Entry 7UM7 (electron microscopy, 2.75 A resolution); this record covers chains C and E of the 5 polymer chains in the assembly.

Chain C:
Name: Guanine nucleotide-binding protein G(I)/G(S)/G(T) subunit beta-1
From: Homo sapiens
Reference sequence: P62873 (GBB1_HUMAN); residues 2-340 here = UniProt positions 2-340
Amino-acid sequence (339 residues; each row starts with the number of its first residue):
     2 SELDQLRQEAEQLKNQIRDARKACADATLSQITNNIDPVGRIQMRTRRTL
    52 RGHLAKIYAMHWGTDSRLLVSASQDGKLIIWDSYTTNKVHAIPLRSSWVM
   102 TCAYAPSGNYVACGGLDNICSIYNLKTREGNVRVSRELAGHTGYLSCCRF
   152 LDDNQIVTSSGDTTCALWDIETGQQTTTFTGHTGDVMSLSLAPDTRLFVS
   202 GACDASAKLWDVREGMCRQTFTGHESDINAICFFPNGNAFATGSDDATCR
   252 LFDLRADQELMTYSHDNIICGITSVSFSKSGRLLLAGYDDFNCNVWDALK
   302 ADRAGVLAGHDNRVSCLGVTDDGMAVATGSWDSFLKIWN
Unresolved in the structure: 2
UniProt features mapped onto this chain:
  - modified residue: Ser2 (N-acetylserine), His266 (Phosphohistidine)
  - natural variant: Leu30 (L30F: In MRD42; uncertain significance), Arg52 (R52G: In MRD42), Gly64 (G64V: In MRD42), Asp76 (D76E: In MRD42; D76G: In MRD42), Gly77 (G77S: In MRD42), Lys78 (K78R: In MRD42), Ile80 (I80N: In MRD42; I80T: In MRD42), His91 (H91R: In MRD42; uncertain significance), Ala92 (A92T: In MRD42), Pro94 (P94S: In MRD42), Leu95 (L95P: In MRD42), Arg96 (R96L: In MRD42), 5 further natural variant entries in UniProt

Chain E:
Name: Single-chain variable fragment scFv16
From: Mus musculus
Notes: antibody fragment or engineered binder
Amino-acid sequence (251 residues; numbered 1 to 239 plus 15 insertion-coded residues; 3 numbers in that range are skipped by the numbering (no residue carries them; nothing is unmodelled there); the number before each row is that of its first residue; a row labelled like 120A-120O holds insertion residues (120A, then the next letters in order)):
     1 DVQLVESGGGLVQPGGSRKLSCSASGFAFSSFGMHWVRQAPEKGLEWVAY
    51 ISSGSGTIYYADTVKGRFTISRDDPKNTLFLQMTSLRSEDTAMYYCVRSI
   101 YYYGSSPFDFWGQGTTLTVS
120A-120O SGGGGSGGGGSGGGG
   124 SDIVMTQATSSVPVTPGESVSISCRSSKSLLHSNGNTYLYWFLQRPGQSP
   174 QLLIYRMSNLASGVPDRFSGSGSGTAFTLTISRLEAEDVGVYYCMQHLEY
   224 PLTFGAGTKLELKAAA
Unresolved in the structure: 1, 120A-120O, 138, 236-239
Disulfide bonds: Cys147-Cys217

How chain C and chain E interact:
Contacting residue pairs - 6 pairs, chain C then chain E:
  Arg68(C) - Tyr103(E)
  Leu69(C) - Tyr103(E)  hydrophobic
  Val90(C) - Tyr102(E)  hydrophobic
  Glu130(C) - Gly26(E)
  Glu130(C) - Phe27(E)
  Glu130(C) - Ala28(E)  hydrogen bond (backbone-backbone)
Other interface residues (no listed pair), chain C (8 interface residues in all): Asp66, His91, Arg129, Gly131
Other interface residues (no listed pair), chain E (7 interface residues in all): Val2, Phe32

Summary:
8 residues of chain C and 7 residues of chain E are in contact; the contacts include 1 hydrogen bond. The
hydrogen-bonded pair Glu130(C)-Ala28(E) is a backbone contact.
Here chain C is Guanine nucleotide-binding protein G(I)/G(S)/G(T) subunit beta-1 (Homo sapiens) and chain E is
Single-chain variable fragment scFv16 (Mus musculus). Entry 7UM7 (CryoEM structure of Go-coupled 5-HT5AR in
complex with Methylergometrine) was determined by electron microscopy (same publication as 7UM4, 7UM5 and
7UM6).
